Entry 2MQP (solution NMR); this record covers chains A and B.

# Chain A
Name: Protein Hnrnpl
From: Rattus norvegicus
Reference sequence: F2Z3R2 (F2Z3R2_RAT); residue numbers follow UniProt; this construct covers 174-291
Chain sequence (118 residues; row label = number of the first residue in the row):
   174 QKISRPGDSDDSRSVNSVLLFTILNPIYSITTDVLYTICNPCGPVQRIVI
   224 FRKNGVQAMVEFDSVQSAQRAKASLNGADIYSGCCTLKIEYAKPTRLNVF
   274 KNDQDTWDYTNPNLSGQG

# Chain B
Molecule: 6-nt RNA strand
Sequence (6 nucleotides; each row starts with the number of its first residue):
     1 ACACAC

# Interface between chain A and chain B
Residue-residue contacts - 40 pairs, chain A then chain B:
  Val191(A) - A3(B)  base contact
  Leu193(A) - C2(B)  base contact
  Thr195(A) - A1(B)  sugar contact
  Ile196(A) - A1(B)  base contact
  Val222(A) - A5(B)  base contact
  Ile223(A) - A5(B)  sugar contact
  Phe224(A) - C2(B)  sugar contact
  Phe224(A) - A3(B)  phosphate contact
  Phe224(A) - C4(B)  phosphate contact
  Phe224(A) - A5(B)  sugar contact
  Lys226(A) - C2(B)  phosphate contact
  Lys226(A) - A3(B)  phosphate contact
  Lys226(A) - C4(B)  phosphate contact
  Asn227(A) - A1(B)  phosphate contact
  Asn227(A) - C2(B)  phosphate contact
  Gly228(A) - A1(B)  base contact
  Val229(A) - A1(B)  base contact
  Gln230(A) - A1(B)  phosphate contact
  Gln230(A) - C2(B)  phosphate contact
  Met232(A) - A3(B)  base contact
  Glu234(A) - A3(B)  base contact
  Glu263(A) - C2(B)  base contact
  Tyr264(A) - C2(B)  base contact
  Ala265(A) - C2(B)  base contact
  Lys266(A) - C2(B)  base contact
  Lys266(A) - A3(B)  phosphate contact
  Pro267(A) - C2(B)  base contact
  Pro267(A) - A3(B)  base contact
  Thr268(A) - A3(B)  base contact
  Arg269(A) - A3(B)  base contact
  Arg269(A) - C4(B)  base contact
  Leu270(A) - A3(B)  sugar contact
  Leu270(A) - C4(B)  base contact
  Asn271(A) - C4(B)  base contact
  Asn271(A) - A5(B)  base contact
  Val272(A) - A5(B)  base contact
  Phe273(A) - A5(B)  base contact
  Phe273(A) - C6(B)  base contact
  Lys274(A) - C6(B)  base contact
  Thr279(A) - A5(B)  base contact
Interface residues without a listed pair, chain A (30 interface residues in all): Leu197, Val233, Asp278

# In short
30 residues of chain A and 6 residues of chain B are in contact.
Chain A is Protein Hnrnpl (Rattus norvegicus) and chain B is a 6-nt RNA strand; the structure, Structural
Investigation of hnRNP L bound to RNA, was determined by solution NMR.
